Entry 8HHH (X-ray diffraction, 3.30 A resolution); this record covers chains B and L of the 3 polymer chains in the assembly.

# Chain B
Molecule: Cell division protein FtsB
Source organism: Escherichia coli K-12
Reference sequence: Q1JQN6 (Q1JQN6_ECOLX); residue numbers follow UniProt; this construct covers 1-103
Chain sequence (119 residues; each row starts with the number of its first residue; numbers below 1 keep their minus sign (Met-15 is residue -15)):
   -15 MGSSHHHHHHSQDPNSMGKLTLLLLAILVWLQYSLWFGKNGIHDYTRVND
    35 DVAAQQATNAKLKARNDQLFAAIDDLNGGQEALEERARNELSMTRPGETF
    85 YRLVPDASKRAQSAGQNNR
Not modelled in the structure: -15 to 0, 90-103
Construct notes: initiating methionine (-15); expression tag (-14 to 0); engineered mutation Ala56 (Glu in Q1JQN6)

# Chain L
Molecule: Cell division protein FtsL
Source organism: Escherichia coli K-12
Reference sequence: D6II44 (D6II44_ECOLX); residue numbers follow UniProt; this construct covers 1-121
Chain sequence (121 residues; each row starts with the number of its first residue):
     1 MISRVTEALSKVKGSMGSHERHALPGVIGDDLLRFGKLPLCLFICIILTA
    51 VTVVTTAHHTRLLTAQREQLVLERDALDIEWRNLILEENALGDHSRVERI
   101 ATEKLQMQHVDPSQENIVVQK
Not modelled in the structure: 1-38, 120-121

# Interface between chain B and chain L
Pairs across the interface - 90 pairs, chain B then chain L:
  Leu8(B) - Leu42(L)  hydrophobic
  Leu8(B) - Phe43(L)
  Leu8(B) - Ile46(L)
  Leu9(B) - Leu42(L)  hydrophobic
  Leu12(B) - Ile46(L)  hydrophobic
  Leu12(B) - Thr49(L)
  Leu15(B) - Ile46(L)  hydrophobic
  Leu15(B) - Thr49(L)
  Leu19(B) - Val53(L)  hydrophobic
  Asn24(B) - Thr56(L)
  Asn24(B) - Ala57(L)
  Asn24(B) - Thr60(L)  hydrogen bond (backbone-side chain)
  Gly25(B) - Thr56(L)
  Gly25(B) - Thr60(L)
  Ile26(B) - Thr56(L)
  Tyr29(B) - His59(L)
  Tyr29(B) - Thr60(L)
  Tyr29(B) - Leu63(L)  hydrophobic
  Arg31(B) - Arg67(L)
  Val32(B) - Leu63(L)  hydrophobic
  Val32(B) - Arg67(L)
  Asn33(B) - Leu63(L)
  Asp35(B) - Arg67(L)  salt bridge
  Val36(B) - Leu63(L)
  Val36(B) - Gln66(L)
  Val36(B) - Arg67(L)
  Val36(B) - Leu70(L)
  Gln39(B) - Leu70(L)
  Gln39(B) - Arg74(L)
  Gln40(B) - Leu70(L)
  Thr42(B) - Arg74(L)
  Asn43(B) - Leu70(L)  hydrogen bond (side chain-backbone)
  Asn43(B) - Glu73(L)  hydrogen bond
  Asn43(B) - Arg74(L)
  Asn43(B) - Leu77(L)
  Leu46(B) - Arg74(L)
  Leu46(B) - Leu77(L)  hydrophobic
  Lys47(B) - Leu77(L)
  Arg49(B) - Asp78(L)  salt bridge
  Arg49(B) - Trp81(L)
  Asn50(B) - Leu77(L)  hydrogen bond (side chain-backbone)
  Asn50(B) - Glu80(L)
  Asn50(B) - Trp81(L)
  Asn50(B) - Leu84(L)
  Leu53(B) - Trp81(L)  hydrophobic
  Leu53(B) - Leu84(L)  hydrophobic
  Leu53(B) - Ile85(L)  hydrophobic
  Leu53(B) - Glu88(L)
  Ile57(B) - Leu84(L)
  Ile57(B) - Glu87(L)
  Ile57(B) - Leu91(L)  hydrophobic
  Leu60(B) - Leu91(L)  hydrophobic
  Leu60(B) - Gly92(L)
  Asn61(B) - Leu91(L)
  Gln64(B) - Lys104(L)
  Leu67(B) - Val97(L)
  Leu67(B) - Lys104(L)
  Glu68(B) - Lys104(L)
  Arg70(B) - Glu88(L)  salt bridge
  Ala71(B) - Ala101(L)  hydrophobic
  Glu74(B) - His94(L)  salt bridge
  Leu75(B) - Glu98(L)
  Leu75(B) - Gln108(L)
  Leu75(B) - His109(L)  hydrogen bond (backbone-side chain)
  Ser76(B) - His109(L)
  Met77(B) - Ala101(L)  hydrophobic
  Met77(B) - Thr102(L)
  Met77(B) - Gln106(L)
  Met77(B) - Met107(L)
  Met77(B) - Gln108(L)
  Thr78(B) - Gln106(L)
  Thr78(B) - Met107(L)  hydrogen bond (backbone-backbone)
  Arg79(B) - Lys104(L)  hydrogen bond (side chain-backbone)
  Arg79(B) - Gln106(L)  hydrogen bond (backbone-side chain)
  Pro80(B) - Leu105(L)
  Thr83(B) - Glu115(L)
  Phe84(B) - Gln114(L)
  Phe84(B) - Glu115(L)  hydrogen bond (backbone-backbone)
  Tyr85(B) - Glu115(L)
  Tyr85(B) - Ile117(L)  hydrophobic
  Arg86(B) - Gln114(L)  hydrogen bond
  Arg86(B) - Glu115(L)  hydrogen bond (backbone-backbone)
  Arg86(B) - Asn116(L)
  Arg86(B) - Ile117(L)  hydrogen bond (backbone-backbone)
  Leu87(B) - Ile117(L)
  Val88(B) - Asn116(L)
  Val88(B) - Ile117(L)  hydrogen bond (backbone-backbone)
  Val88(B) - Val118(L)
  Val88(B) - Val119(L)  hydrogen bond (backbone-backbone)
  Pro89(B) - Val119(L)  hydrophobic
Interface residues without a listed pair, chain B (49 interface residues in all): Thr5, Ile11, Asp28, Phe54
Interface residues without a listed pair, chain L (50 interface residues in all): Pro39, Cys45, Thr52, Arg61, Thr64, Arg96, Ile100, Ser113

# Summary
Chain B and chain L form an interface of 49 and 50 residues respectively, with 14 hydrogen bonds and 4 salt
bridges. Polar pairs include Asp35(B)-Arg67(L), Arg49(B)-Asp78(L) and Arg70(B)-Glu88(L).
Chain B is Cell division protein FtsB and chain L is Cell division protein FtsL, both from Escherichia coli
K-12; the structure, The bacterial divisome protein complex FtsB-FtsL-FtsQ, was determined by X-ray
diffraction together with 8HHF and 8HHG from the same study.
